Entry 4B22 (X-ray diffraction, 1.90 A resolution); this record covers chains A and X of the 3 polymer chains in the assembly.

[Chain A]
Molecule: MAG2, DNA-3-methyladenine glycosylase 2
From: Schizosaccharomyces pombe
Notes: EC 3.2.2.21
Reference sequence: O94468 (MAG2_SCHPO); numbering as in UniProt (aligned over 1-213)
Sequence (232 residues; numbered -18 to 213; the number before each row is that of its first residue; numbers below 1 keep their minus sign (Met-18 is residue -18)):
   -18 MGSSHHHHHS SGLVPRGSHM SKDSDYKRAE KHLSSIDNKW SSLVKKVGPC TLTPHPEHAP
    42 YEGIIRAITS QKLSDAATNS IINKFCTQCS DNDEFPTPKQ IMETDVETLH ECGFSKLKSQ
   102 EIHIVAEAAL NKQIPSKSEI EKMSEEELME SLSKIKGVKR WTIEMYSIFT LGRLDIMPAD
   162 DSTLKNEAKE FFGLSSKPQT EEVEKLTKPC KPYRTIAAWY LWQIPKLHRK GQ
Not modelled in the structure: -18 to 3, 210-213
Sequence notes: expression tag (-18 to 0)
Swiss-Prot annotation at these positions:
  - binding site (DNA): Lys53, Leu54, Ser61, His91, Gly94, Ser96, Lys97, Lys99, Glu102, Lys137, Gly138, Lys140, Thr143, Ser163, Thr164
  - mutagenesis: Lys53 (K53G: Looses the ability to bind abasic DNA), Asp56 (D56S: Endows DNA glycosylase activity)
Reported in the primary citation:
  - mutagenesis - K53G: abolished binding to abasic DNA

[Chain X]
Molecule: 11-nt DNA strand
Sequence (11 nucleotides; each row starts with the number of its first residue):
     1 GCTACXCATC G
Modified / non-standard residues: 3DR (1',2'-dideoxyribofuranose-5'-phosphate) at position 6

[Interface between chain A and chain X]
Contacting residue pairs - 25 pairs, chain A then chain X:
  Ser51(A) - DC7(X)  phosphate contact
  Gln52(A) - DC7(X)  sugar contact
  Gln52(A) - DA8(X)  sugar contact
  Lys53(A) - DC5(X)  base contact
  Lys53(A) - 3DR_6(X)  sugar contact
  Lys53(A) - DC7(X)  hydrogen bond to the phosphate
  Leu54(A) - DC7(X)  phosphate contact
  Leu98(A) - DA8(X)  base contact
  Leu98(A) - DT9(X)  sugar contact
  Glu102(A) - DT9(X)  sugar contact
  Lys137(A) - DT9(X)  phosphate contact
  Lys137(A) - DC10(X)  salt bridge to the phosphate
  Gly138(A) - DA8(X)  sugar contact
  Gly138(A) - DT9(X)  hydrogen bond to the phosphate
  Lys140(A) - DA8(X)  hydrogen bond to the phosphate
  Lys140(A) - DT9(X)  salt bridge to the phosphate
  Arg141(A) - DA8(X)  phosphate contact
  Trp142(A) - DC7(X)  hydrogen bond to the phosphate
  Trp142(A) - DA8(X)  phosphate contact
  Thr143(A) - DC7(X)  phosphate contact
  Thr143(A) - DA8(X)  hydrogen bond to the phosphate
  Asp162(A) - DC7(X)  phosphate contact
  Ser163(A) - 3DR_6(X)  hydrogen bond to the phosphate
  Thr164(A) - 3DR_6(X)  hydrogen bond to the phosphate
  Asn167(A) - 3DR_6(X)  phosphate contact
Other interface residues (no listed pair), chain A (18 interface residues in all): Ile136, Val139

[Overview]
18 residues of chain A face 6 of chain X across their interface, with 7 hydrogen bonds and 2 salt bridges.
Polar contacts include Lys53(A)-DC7(X), Gly138(A)-DT9(X) and Lys140(A)-DA8(X). UniProt lists 15 DNA-binding
residues and 2 mutagenesis sites on chain A. The paper reports that K53G of chain A abolishes binding to
abasic DNA.
Here chain A is MAG2, DNA-3-methyladenine glycosylase 2 (Schizosaccharomyces pombe) and chain X is an 11-nt
DNA strand. Entry 4B22 (Unprecedented sculpting of DNA at abasic sites by DNA glycosylase homolog Mag2) was
determined by X-ray diffraction, deposited together with 4B23 and 4B24.
